PDB entry 4DB2 | X-ray diffraction, 3.16 A resolution | chains C and F of the 4 polymer chains in the assembly

[Chain C]
Protein: ATP-dependent RNA helicase MSS116, mitochondrial
Organism: Saccharomyces cerevisiae
Notes: EC 3.6.4.13; fragment: Domain 2
Reference sequence: P15424 (MS116_YEAST); numbering as in UniProt (aligned over 342-596)
Chain sequence (257 residues; numbered 341 to 597; the number before each row is that of its first residue):
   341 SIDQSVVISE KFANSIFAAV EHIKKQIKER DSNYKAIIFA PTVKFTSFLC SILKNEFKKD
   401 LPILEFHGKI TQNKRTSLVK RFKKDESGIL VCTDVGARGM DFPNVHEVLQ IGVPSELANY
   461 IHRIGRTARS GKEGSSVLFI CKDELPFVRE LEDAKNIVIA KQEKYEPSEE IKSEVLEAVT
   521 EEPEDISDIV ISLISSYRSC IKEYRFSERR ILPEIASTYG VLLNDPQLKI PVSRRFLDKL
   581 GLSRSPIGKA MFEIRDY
Disordered / not traced: 341
Sequence notes: expression tag (341, 597)
From the paper describing this entry:
  - binding site for the 14-nt RNA strand (chain F): Arg-415, Thr-433, Val-435 to Met-440, Ser-535
  - binding site for the 14-nt RNA strand: Arg-538

[Chain F]
Molecule: 14-nt RNA strand
Sequence (14 nucleotides; each row starts with the number of its first residue; numbering starts at 0):
     0 GGGCGGGCCC GCCC

[Interface between chain C and chain F]
Residue-residue contacts - 8 pairs, chain C then chain F:
  Thr-411(C) / G0(F)  phosphate contact
  Arg-538(C) / C9(F)  sugar contact
  Arg-538(C) / G10(F)  sugar contact
  Ser-539(C) / C8(F)  hydrogen bond to the sugar
  Ser-539(C) / C9(F)  sugar contact
  Leu-580(C) / G10(F)  hydrogen bond to the sugar
  Gly-581(C) / C11(F)  sugar contact
  Arg-584(C) / C12(F)  salt bridge to the phosphate
Interface residues without a listed pair, chain C (9 interface residues in all): Glu-456, Cys-540, Asp-578
Interface residues without a listed pair, chain F (7 interface residues in all): C7

[Summary]
The interface between chain C and chain F involves 9 residues on one side and 7 on the other; the contacts
include 2 hydrogen bonds and 1 salt bridge. Polar pairs include Ser-539(C)/C8(F), Leu-580(C)/G10(F) and
Arg-584(C)/C12(F). The paper reports a binding site for the 14-nt RNA strand (chain F) at Arg-415(C),
Thr-433(C) and Val-435(C) among others; a binding site for the 14-nt RNA strand at Arg-538(C).
Chain C is ATP-dependent RNA helicase MSS116, mitochondrial (Saccharomyces cerevisiae) and chain F is a 14-nt
RNA strand; the structure, Mss116p DEAD-box helicase domain 2 bound to an RNA duplex, was determined by X-ray
diffraction, deposited together with 4DB4.
